PDB entry 5ZNG | X-ray diffraction, 2.19 A resolution | chains A and C

# Chain A
Name: NBS-LRR type protein
Source organism: Oryza sativa subsp. japonica
Notes: fragment: S domain
Reference sequence: F7J0N2 (F7J0N2_ORYSJ); residue numbers follow UniProt; this construct covers 982-1116
Amino-acid sequence (137 residues; row label = number of the first residue in the row):
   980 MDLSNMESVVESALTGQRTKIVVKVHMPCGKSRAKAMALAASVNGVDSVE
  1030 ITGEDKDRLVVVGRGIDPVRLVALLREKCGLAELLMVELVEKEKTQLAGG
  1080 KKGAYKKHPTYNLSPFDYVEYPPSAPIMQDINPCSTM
Not modelled in the structure: 980-990, 1070-1116
Construct notes: initiating methionine (980); expression tag (981)

# Chain C
Name: AVR1-CO39
Source organism: Magnaporthe grisea
Reference sequence: Q8J180 (Q8J180_MAGGR); residues 22-89 here = UniProt positions 22-89
Amino-acid sequence (77 residues; each row starts with the number of its first residue):
    21 MAWKDCIIQRYKDGDVNNIYTANRNEEITIEEYKVFVNEACHPYPVILPD
    71 RSVLSGDFTSAYADDDESCYRHHHHHH
Not modelled in the structure: 21, 84-97
Construct notes: initiating methionine (21); expression tag (90-97)
Disulfide bonds: Cys26-Cys61
What the authors report for this chain:
  - mutagenesis - N38A: unchanged binding to NBS-LRR type protein (chain A)
  - mutagenesis - W23A (Kd 11.4 uM): decreased binding to NBS-LRR type protein (chain A)

# Chain A / chain C interface
Pairs across the interface - 25 pairs, chain A then chain C:
  Met1016(A) - Asn37(C)
  Met1016(A) - Asn38(C)
  Met1016(A) - Ile39(C)
  Ala1017(A) - Ile39(C)
  Ala1020(A) - Trp23(C)
  Ala1020(A) - Ile27(C)  hydrophobic
  Ala1020(A) - Ile39(C)  hydrophobic
  Ala1020(A) - Thr41(C)
  Ser1021(A) - Ala22(C)  hydrogen bond (backbone-backbone)
  Ser1021(A) - Trp23(C)
  Val1022(A) - Trp23(C)
  Asn1023(A) - Trp23(C)
  Gly1024(A) - Trp23(C)
  Val1025(A) - Trp23(C)  hydrogen bond (backbone-side chain)
  Val1025(A) - Thr41(C)  hydrogen bond (backbone-side chain)
  Asp1026(A) - Trp23(C)
  Asp1026(A) - Tyr40(C)
  Asp1026(A) - Thr41(C)  hydrogen bond (backbone-backbone)
  Ser1027(A) - Ile39(C)
  Ser1027(A) - Tyr40(C)
  Val1028(A) - Asn38(C)
  Val1028(A) - Ile39(C)  hydrogen bond (backbone-backbone)
  Glu1029(A) - Asn37(C)
  Glu1029(A) - Asn38(C)
  Ile1030(A) - Asn37(C)  hydrogen bond (backbone-backbone)
Interface residues without a listed pair, chain A (14 interface residues in all): Arg1012
Interface residues without a listed pair, chain C (10 interface residues in all): Asp35, Val36
From the paper, about this interface:
  - pairs named by the authors: Thr41(C)-Asp1026(A) (hydrogen bond)
  - interface residues, chain A: Arg1012(A), Val1025(A), Val1028(A), Glu1029(A), Ile1030(A)
  - interface residues, chain C: Trp23(C), Asp35(C), Val36(C), Asn37(C), Asn38(C), Ile39(C)
  - hot spots on chain C (mutagenesis) - W23A/K24A, W23S (Kd 9.8 uM), D35A, N37G, T41A, T41V: decreased binding to NBS-LRR type protein (chain A)
  - hot spots on chain C (mutagenesis) - W23A/K24A/T41G, T41G: abolished binding to NBS-LRR type protein (chain A)

# Overview
Chain A and chain C form an interface of 14 and 10 residues respectively; the contacts include 6 hydrogen
bonds. Polar pairs include Val1025(A)-Trp23(C), Val1025(A)-Thr41(C) and Ser1021(A)-Ala22(C). The paper
describes a hydrogen bond between Thr41(C) and Asp1026(A). From the paper: W23A, W23A/K24A and W23S of chain
C, among others, reduce binding to NBS-LRR type protein (chain A); interface residues Arg1012(A), Val1025(A)
and Trp23(C) among others; 10 substitutions were tested in all.
Chain A is NBS-LRR type protein (Oryza sativa subsp. japonica) and chain C is AVR1-CO39 (Magnaporthe grisea);
the structure, The crystal complex of immune receptor RGA5A_S of Pia from rice (Oryzae sativa) with rice blast
..., was determined by X-ray diffraction (same publication as 5ZNE).
